PDB entry 4BON | electron microscopy, 40.00 A resolution (very low resolution: no residue pairs are listed; an interface is given only as per-side residue counts) | chains A and E of the 5 polymer chains in the assembly

Chain A:
Protein: Acetylcholine receptor subunit alpha
Source organism: Torpedo marmorata
UniProtKB: P02711 (ACHA_TORMA); residues -23 to 437 here correspond to UniProt positions 1-461 (UniProt number = residue number + 24)
Chain sequence (461 residues; each row starts with the number of its first residue; numbers below 1 keep their minus sign (Met-23 is residue -23)):
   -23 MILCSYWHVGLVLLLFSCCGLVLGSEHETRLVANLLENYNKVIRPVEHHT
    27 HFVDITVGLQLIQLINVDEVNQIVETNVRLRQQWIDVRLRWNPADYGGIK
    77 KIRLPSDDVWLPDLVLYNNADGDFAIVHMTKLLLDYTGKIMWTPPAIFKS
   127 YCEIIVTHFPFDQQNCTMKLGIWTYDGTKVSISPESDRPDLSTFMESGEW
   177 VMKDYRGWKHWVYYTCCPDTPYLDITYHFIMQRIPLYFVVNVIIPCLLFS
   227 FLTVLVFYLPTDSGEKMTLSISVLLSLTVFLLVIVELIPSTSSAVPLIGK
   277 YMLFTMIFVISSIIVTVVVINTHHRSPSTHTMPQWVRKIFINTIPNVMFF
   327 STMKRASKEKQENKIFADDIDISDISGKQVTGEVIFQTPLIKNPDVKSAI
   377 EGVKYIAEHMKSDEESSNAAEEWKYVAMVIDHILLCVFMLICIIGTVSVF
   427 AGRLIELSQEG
Not modelled in the structure: -23 to 0, 307-373
Curated features (UniProtKB/Swiss-Prot):
  - glycosylation: Asn141 (N-linked (GlcNAc...) asparagine)
Disulfide bonds: Cys128-Cys142, Cys192-Cys193

Chain E:
Protein: Acetylcholine receptor gamma subunit
Source organism: Torpedo marmorata
UniProtKB: Q6S3H9 (Q6S3H9_TORMA); residues -16 to 488 here correspond to UniProt positions 1-505 (UniProt number = residue number + 17)
Chain sequence (505 residues; row label = number of the first residue in the row; numbers below 1 keep their minus sign (Met-16 is residue -16)):
   -16 MVLTLLLIICLALEVRSNEEGRLIEKLLGDYDKRIKPAKTLDHVIDVTLK
    34 LTLTNLISLNEKEEALTTNVWIEIQWNDYRLSWNTSEYEGIDLVRIPSEL
    84 LWLPDVVLENNVDGQFEVAYYANVLVYNDGSMYWLPPAIYRSTCPIAVTY
   134 FPFDWQNCSLVFRSQTYNAHEVNLQLSAEEGEVVEWIHIDPEDFTENGEW
   184 TIRHRPAKKNYNWQLTKDDIDFQEIIFFLIIQRKPLFYIINIIAPCVLIS
   234 SLVVLVYFLPAQAGGQKCTLSISVLLAQTIFLFLIAQKVPETSLNVPLIG
   284 KYLIFVMFVSLVIVTNCVIVLNVSLRTPNTHSLSEKIKHLFLEFLPKYLG
   334 MHLEPSEETPEKPQPRRRSSFGIMIKAEEYILKKPRSELMFEEQKDRHGL
   384 KRVNKMTSDIDIGTTVDLYKDLANFAPEIKSCVEACNFIAKSTKEQNDSG
   434 SENENWVLIGKVIDKACFWIALLLFSLGTLAIFLTGHLNQVPEFPFPGDP
   484 RKYVP
Not modelled in the structure: -16 to 0, 165-171, 315-413, 478-488
Disulfide bonds: Cys127-Cys141

Interface between chain A and chain E:
At this resolution (40 A) residue pairs are not listed: 36 residues of chain A and 38 of chain E lie at the interface.

Overview:
36 residues of chain A face 38 of chain E across their interface.
Chain A is Acetylcholine receptor subunit alpha and chain E is Acetylcholine receptor gamma subunit, both from
Torpedo marmorata; the structure, The structure and super-organization of acetylcholine receptor-rapsyn
complexes class B, was determined by electron microscopy, deposited together with 4BOG, 4BOI, 4BOO, 4BOR and
4BOT.
